PDB entry 6B98 | X-ray diffraction, 1.97 A resolution | chain A

# Chain A
Name: cGMP-dependent 3', 5'-cyclic phosphodiesterase
Source organism: Homo sapiens
Notes: EC 3.1.4.17
UniProtKB: O00408 (PDE2A_HUMAN), isoform O00408-5; residues 578-919 here correspond to UniProt positions 322-663 (UniProt number = residue number - 256)
Sequence (373 residues; row label = number of the first residue in the row):
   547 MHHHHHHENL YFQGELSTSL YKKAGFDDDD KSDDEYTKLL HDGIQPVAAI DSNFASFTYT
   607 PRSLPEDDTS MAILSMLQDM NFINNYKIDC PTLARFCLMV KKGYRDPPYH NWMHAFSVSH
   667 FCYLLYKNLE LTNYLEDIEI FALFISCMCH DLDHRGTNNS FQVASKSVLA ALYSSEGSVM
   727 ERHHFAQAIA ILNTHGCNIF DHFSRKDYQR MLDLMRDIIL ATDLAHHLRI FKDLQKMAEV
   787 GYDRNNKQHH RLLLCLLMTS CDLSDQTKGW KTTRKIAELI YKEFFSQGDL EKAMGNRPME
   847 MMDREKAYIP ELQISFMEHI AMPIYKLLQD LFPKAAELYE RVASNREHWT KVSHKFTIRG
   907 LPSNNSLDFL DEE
Disordered / not traced: 547-563, 573-581, 917-919
Differences from the reference sequence: expression tag (547-577)
Metal / ion sites: Zn2+: H660, H696, D697, D808; Mg2+ near D697 (its only coordinating residue here)
Small-molecule neighbours: D07 (6-chloro-N,1-dimethyl-1H-pyrazolo[3,4-d]pyrimidin-4-amine): L770, L809, Q812, I822, I826, Y827, F830, M847, Q859, F862

# Summary
Bound to chain A: compound D07. H660, H696, D697 and D808 coordinate Zn2+.
Chain A is cGMP-dependent 3', 5'-cyclic phosphodiesterase (Homo sapiens); the structure, PDE2 in complex with
compound 1, was determined by X-ray diffraction, deposited together with 6B96 and 6B97.
